7OL9 - chains A and C of the 4 polymer chains in the assembly; structure by X-ray diffraction, 2.90 A resolution.

Chain A:
Protein: Nucleoid occlusion protein
Source organism: Bacillus subtilis (strain 168)
UniProt: P37524 (NOC_BACSU); residues 1-242 here = UniProt positions 1-242
Sequence (255 residues; each row starts with the number of its first residue):
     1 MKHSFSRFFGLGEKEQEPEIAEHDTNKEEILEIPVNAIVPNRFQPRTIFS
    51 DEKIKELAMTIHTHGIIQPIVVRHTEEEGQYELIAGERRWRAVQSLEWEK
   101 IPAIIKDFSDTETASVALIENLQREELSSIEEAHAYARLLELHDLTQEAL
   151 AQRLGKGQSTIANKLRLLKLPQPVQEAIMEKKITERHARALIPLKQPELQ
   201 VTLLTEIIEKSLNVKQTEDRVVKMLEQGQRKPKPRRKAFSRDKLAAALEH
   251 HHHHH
Unresolved in the structure: 1-29, 231-255
Differences from the reference sequence: expression tag (243-255)
Curated features (UniProtKB/Swiss-Prot):
  - DNA-binding region: Glu148 to Leu167 (H-T-H motif)
What the authors report for this chain:
  - self-association interface (contacts with another copy of this molecule); pairs are residue here / residue on that copy: His143-Glu112

Chain C:
Molecule: 16-nt DNA strand
Sequence (16 nucleotides; each row starts with the number of its first residue):
     1 TATTTCCCGGGAAATA

Interface between chain A and chain C:
Pairs across the interface (17; chain A residue first):
  Lys156(A) - DA12(C)  phosphate contact
  Gly157(A) - DA12(C)  hydrogen bond to the phosphate
  Ser159(A) - DA12(C)  base contact
  Ser159(A) - DA13(C)  hydrogen bond to the base
  Ser159(A) - DA14(C)  base contact
  Thr160(A) - DG11(C)  hydrogen bond to the phosphate
  Thr160(A) - DA12(C)  hydrogen bond to the phosphate
  Thr184(A) - DG9(C)  sugar contact
  Thr184(A) - DG10(C)  phosphate contact
  Glu185(A) - DG10(C)  phosphate contact
  Arg186(A) - DG9(C)  base contact
  Arg186(A) - DG10(C)  hydrogen bond to the base
  Arg186(A) - DG11(C)  hydrogen bond to the base
  Arg189(A) - DG11(C)  hydrogen bond to the base
  Arg189(A) - DA12(C)  base contact
  Asn213(A) - DG9(C)  phosphate contact
  Val214(A) - DG9(C)  hydrogen bond to the phosphate
Interface residues without a listed pair, chain A (13 interface residues in all): Asn163, Lys164, Lys215
Interface residues without a listed pair, chain C (7 interface residues in all): DC8

Overview:
13 residues of chain A and 7 residues of chain C are in contact, with 8 hydrogen bonds. Among the polar pairs
are Ser159(A)-DA13(C), Arg186(A)-DG10(C) and Arg186(A)-DG11(C). The paper reports a self-association interface
involving His143(A).
Chain A is Nucleoid occlusion protein (Bacillus subtilis (strain 168)) and chain C is a 16-nt DNA strand; the
structure, Crystal structure of C-terminally truncated Bacillus subtilis nucleoid occlusion protein (Noc)
complexed to the Noc-binding site ..., was determined by X-ray diffraction.
